4BBF - chain A; structure by X-ray diffraction, 2.00 A resolution.

[Chain A]
Name: Tyrosine-protein kinase JAK2
Source organism: Homo sapiens
Notes: EC 2.7.10.2; fragment: protein tyrosine kinase domain, residues 839-1132
UniProt: O60674 (JAK2_HUMAN); residues 839-1132 here = UniProt positions 839-1132
Chain sequence (298 residues; numbered 837 to 1134; the number before each row is that of its first residue):
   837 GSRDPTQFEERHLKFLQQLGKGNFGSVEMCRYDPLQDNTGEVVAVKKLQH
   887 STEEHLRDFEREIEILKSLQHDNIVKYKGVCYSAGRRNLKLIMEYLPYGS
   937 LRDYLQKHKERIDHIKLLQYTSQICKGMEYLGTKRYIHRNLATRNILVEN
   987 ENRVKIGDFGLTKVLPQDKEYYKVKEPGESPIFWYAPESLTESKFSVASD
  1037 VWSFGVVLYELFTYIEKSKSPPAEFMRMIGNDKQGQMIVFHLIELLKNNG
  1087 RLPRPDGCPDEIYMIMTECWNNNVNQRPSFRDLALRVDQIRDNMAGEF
Not modelled in the structure: 837-840, 1129-1134
Differences from the reference sequence: expression tag (837-838, 1133-1134); engineered mutation Asn976 (Asp in O60674)
Residues lining bound ligands: O19 ((2R)-N-[4-[2-[(4-morpholin-4-ylphenyl)amino]pyrimidin-4-yl]phenyl]pyrrolidine-2-carboxamide): Leu855, Gly856, Lys857, Gly858, Gly861, Ser862, Val863, Ala880, Lys882, Val911, Met929, Glu930, Tyr931, Leu932, Pro933, Gly935, Ser936, Lys943, Arg980, Leu983, Asp994
Curated features (UniProtKB/Swiss-Prot):
  - binding site (ATP): Leu855 to Val863, Lys882
  - modified residue (Phosphotyrosine): Tyr868, Tyr966, Tyr972, Tyr1007, Tyr1008
  - mutagenesis: Lys882 (K882E: Loss of ability to up-regulate potassium voltage-gated channel activity of KCNA3)

[Summary]
Bound to chain A: compound O19. UniProt lists 10 ATP-binding residues and one mutagenesis site.
Chain A is Tyrosine-protein kinase JAK2 (Homo sapiens); the structure, Aminoalkylpyrimidine Inhibitor
Complexes with JAK2, was determined by X-ray diffraction together with 4BBE from the same study.
